5ZPU - chains B and C of the 3 polymer chains in the assembly; structure by X-ray diffraction, 2.60 A resolution.

[Chain B]
Name: Ran-specific GTPase-activating protein 1
From: Saccharomyces cerevisiae (strain ATCC 204508 / S288c)
UniProt: P41920 (YRB1_YEAST); residues 62-201 here = UniProt positions 62-201
Chain sequence (140 residues; row label = number of the first residue in the row):
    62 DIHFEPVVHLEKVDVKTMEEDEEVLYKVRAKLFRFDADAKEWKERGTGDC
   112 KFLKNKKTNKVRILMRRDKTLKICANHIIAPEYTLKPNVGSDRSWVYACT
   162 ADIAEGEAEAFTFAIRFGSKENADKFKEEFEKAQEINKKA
Unresolved in the structure: 62-80, 201

[Chain C]
Name: Exportin-1
From: Saccharomyces cerevisiae (strain ATCC 204508 / S288c)
UniProt: P30822 (XPO1_YEAST); numbering as in UniProt; present here: 1-376, 414-1058
Chain sequence (1024 residues; numbered -2 to 1058; 37 numbers in that range are skipped by the numbering (no residue carries them; nothing is unmodelled there); the number before each row is that of its first residue; numbers below 1 keep their minus sign (Gly-2 is residue -2)):
    -2 GGSMEGILDFSNDLDIALLDQVVSTFYQGSGVQQKQAQEILTKFQDNPDA
    48 WQKADQILQFSTNPQSKFIALSILDKLITRKWKLLPNDHRIGIRNFVVGM
    98 IISMCQDDEVFKTQKNLINKSDLTLVQILKQEWPQNWPEFIPELIGSSSS
   148 SVNVCENNMIVLKLLSEEVFDFSAEQMTQAKALHLKNSMSKEFEQIFKLC
   198 FQVLEQGSSSSLIVATLESLLRYLHWIPYRYIYETNILELLSTKFMTSPD
   248 TRAITLKCLTEVSNLKIPQDNDLIKRQTVLFFQNTLQQIATSVMPVTADL
   298 KATYANANGNDQSFLQDLAMFLTTYLARNRALLESDESLRELLLNAHQYL
   348 IQLSKIEERELFKTTLDYWHNLVADLFYE
   414 PLKKHIYEEICSQLRLVIIENMVRPEEVLVVENDEGEIVREFVKESDTIQ
   464 LYKSEREVLVYLTHLNVIDTEEIMISKLARQIDGSEWSWHNINTLSWAIG
   514 SISGTMSEDTEKRFVVTVIKDLLGLCEQKRGKDNKAVVASDIMYVVGQYP
   564 RFLKAHWNFLRTVILKLFEFMHETHEGVQDMACDTFIKIVQKCKYHFVIQ
   614 QPRESEPFIQTIIRDIQKTTADLQPQQVHTFYKACGIIISEERSVAERNR
   664 LLSDLMQLPNMAWDTIVEQSTANPTLLLDSETVKIIANIIKTNVAVCTSM
   714 GADFYPQLGHIYYNMLQLYRAVSSMISAQVAAEGLIATKTPKVRGLRTIK
   764 KEILKLVETYISKARNLDDVVKVLVEPLLNAVLEDYMNNVPDARDAEVLN
   814 CMTTVVEKVGHMIPQGVILILQSVFECTLDMINKDFTEYPEHRVEFYKLL
   864 KVINEKSFAAFLELPPAAFKLFVDAICWAFKHNNRDVEVNGLQIALDLVK
   914 NIERMGNVPFANEFHKNYFFIFVSETFFVLTDSDHKSGFSKQALLLMKLI
   964 SLVYDNKISVPLYQEAEVPQGTSNQVYLSQYLANMLSNAFPHLTSEQIAS
  1014 FLSALTKQCKDLVVFKGTLRDFLVQIKEVGGDPTDYLFAEDKENA
Unresolved in the structure: -2 to 0, 1053-1058
Differences from the reference sequence: expression tag (-2 to 0); engineered mutation Gly537 (Asp in P30822), Cys539 (Thr in P30822), Glu540 (Val in P30822), Gln541 (Lys in P30822), Cys1022 (Tyr in P30822)
Glycans and other covalent adducts: compound D29 linked to Cys539
Small-molecule neighbours: D29 ((Z)-{[(3E)-4-{(R)-[3,5-bis(trifluoromethyl)phenyl]sulfinyl}but-3-en-1-yl]imino}methanethiol): Leu536, Lys548, Val551, Ala552, Ile555, Met556, Val559, Phe572, Thr575, Val576, Lys579, Leu580, Phe583

[How chain B and chain C interact]
Contacting residue pairs (8; chain B residue first):
  Arg90(B) - Phe455(C)
  Val150(B) - Ile749(C)  hydrophobic
  Val150(B) - Thr753(C)
  Val150(B) - Pro754(C)
  Gly151(B) - Lys752(C)
  Gly151(B) - Arg757(C)  hydrogen bond (backbone-side chain)
  Ser152(B) - Pro754(C)
  Asp153(B) - Pro754(C)
Interface residues without a listed pair, chain B (6 interface residues in all): Lys130
Interface residues without a listed pair, chain C (8 interface residues in all): Asp447, Lys697

[Summary]
Chain B and chain C form an interface of 6 and 8 residues respectively, with 1 hydrogen bond. Its one
hydrogen-bonded contact is Gly151(B)-Arg757(C). Covalently linked compound D29: at Cys539(C).
Here chain B is Ran-specific GTPase-activating protein 1 and chain C is Exportin-1, both from Saccharomyces
cerevisiae (strain ATCC 204508 / S288c). Entry 5ZPU (LFS829 in complex with CRM1-Ran-RanBP1) was determined by
X-ray diffraction.
